PDB entry 6PSS | electron microscopy, 3.50 A resolution | chains L and P of the 10 polymer chains in the assembly

== Chain L ==
Protein: RNA polymerase sigma factor RpoD
Source organism: Escherichia coli
UniProt: Q0P6L9 (Q0P6L9_ECOLX); residue numbers follow UniProt; this construct covers 1-613
Amino-acid sequence (616 residues; each row starts with the number of its first residue; numbers below 1 keep their minus sign (Ser-2 is residue -2)):
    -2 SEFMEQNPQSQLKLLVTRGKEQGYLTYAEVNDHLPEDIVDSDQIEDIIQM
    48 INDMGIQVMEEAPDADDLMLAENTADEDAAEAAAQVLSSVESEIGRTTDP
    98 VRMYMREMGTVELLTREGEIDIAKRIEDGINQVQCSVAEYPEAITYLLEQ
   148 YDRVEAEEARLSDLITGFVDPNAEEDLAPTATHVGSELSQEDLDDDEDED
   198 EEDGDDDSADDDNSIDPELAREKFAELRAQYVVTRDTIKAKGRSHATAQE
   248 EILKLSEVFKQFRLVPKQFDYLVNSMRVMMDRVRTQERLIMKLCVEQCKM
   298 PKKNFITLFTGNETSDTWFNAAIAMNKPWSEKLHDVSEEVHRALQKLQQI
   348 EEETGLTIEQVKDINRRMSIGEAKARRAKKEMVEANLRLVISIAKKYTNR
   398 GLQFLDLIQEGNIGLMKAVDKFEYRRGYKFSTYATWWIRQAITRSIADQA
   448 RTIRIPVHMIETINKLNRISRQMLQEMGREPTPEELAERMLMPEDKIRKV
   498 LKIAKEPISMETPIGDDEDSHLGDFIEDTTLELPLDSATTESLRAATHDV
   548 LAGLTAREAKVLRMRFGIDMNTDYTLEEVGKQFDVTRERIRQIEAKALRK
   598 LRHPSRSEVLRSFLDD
Disordered / not traced: -2 to 6, 168-211, 237-241
Construct notes: expression tag (-2 to 0)
From the paper describing this entry:
  - conformationally variable residues (side-chain flip): Trp433

== Chain P ==
Molecule: 85-nt DNA strand
Sequence (85 nucleotides; row label = number of the first residue in the row):
     1 GCGTTCTATATGGACAATTCAAAGGCCGAGGAATGCGCCCTTTTAGCCTT
    51 CTTTTGTCAATGGATTTGTGCAAATAAGCGCCGCC
Disordered / not traced: 1-27, 71-85

== Chain L / chain P interface ==
Residue-residue contacts (18; chain L residue first):
  Tyr394(L) with DG37(P), hydrogen bond to the phosphate
  Thr429(L) with DG35(P), base contact
  Trp433(L) with DG37(P), base contact
  Arg436(L) with DC36(P), base contact; DG37(P), base contact
  Gln437(L) with DG37(P), base contact
  Arg441(L) with DC38(P), base contact
  Arg562(L) with DG56(P), salt bridge to the phosphate
  Thr572(L) with DT55(P), sugar contact; DG56(P), hydrogen bond to the phosphate
  Leu573(L) with DG56(P), hydrogen bond to the phosphate
  Arg584(L) with DT55(P), base contact; DG56(P), hydrogen bond to the base
  Glu585(L) with DT57(P), base contact; DC58(P), hydrogen bond to the base; DA59(P), base contact
  Arg588(L) with DT57(P), sugar contact; DC58(P), salt bridge to the phosphate
Interface residues without a listed pair, chain L (15 interface residues in all): Lys426, Glu458, Glu575
Interface residues without a listed pair, chain P (11 interface residues in all): DT34, DC39

== Summary ==
Chain L and chain P form an interface of 15 and 11 residues respectively; the contacts include 5 hydrogen
bonds and 2 salt bridges. Polar contacts include Arg584(L)-DG56(P), Glu585(L)-DC58(P) and Tyr394(L)-DG37(P).
The paper reports conformational variability at Trp433(L).
Chain L is RNA polymerase sigma factor RpoD (Escherichia coli) and chain P is an 85-nt DNA strand; the
structure, Escherichia coli RNA polymerase promoter unwinding intermediate (TRPi1.5a) with TraR and mutant
rpsT P2 promoter, was determined by electron microscopy together with 6PSQ, 6PSR, 6PST, 6PSU, 6PSV and 6PSW
from the same study.
